Entry 1Q5I (X-ray diffraction, 2.30 A resolution); this record covers chain A.

# Chain A
Protein: Bacteriorhodopsin
Organism: Halobacterium salinarum
Reference sequence: P02945 (BACR_HALN1); residues 1-249 here correspond to UniProt positions 14-262 (UniProt number = residue number + 13)
Chain sequence (249 residues; each row starts with the number of its first residue):
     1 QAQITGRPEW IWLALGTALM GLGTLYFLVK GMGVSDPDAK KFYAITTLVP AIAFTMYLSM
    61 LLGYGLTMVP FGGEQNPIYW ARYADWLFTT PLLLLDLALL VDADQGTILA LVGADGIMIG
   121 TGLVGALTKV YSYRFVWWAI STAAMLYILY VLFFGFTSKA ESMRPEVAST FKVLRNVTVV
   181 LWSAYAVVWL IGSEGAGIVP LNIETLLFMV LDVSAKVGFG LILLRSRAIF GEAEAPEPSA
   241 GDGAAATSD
Disordered / not traced: 1-4, 232-249
Covalent attachments: retinal (RET) linked to Lys216
Differences from the reference sequence: engineered mutation Ala186 (Pro199 in P02945)
Small-molecule neighbours: retinal (RET): Tyr83, Trp86, Thr89, Thr90, Leu93, Met118, Ile119, Gly122, Trp138, Ser141, Thr142, Met145, Trp182, Tyr185, Ala186, Trp189, Asp212, Ala215
Swiss-Prot annotation at these positions:
  - site: Asp85 (Primary proton acceptor)
  - modified residue: Gln1 (Pyrrolidone carboxylic acid), Lys216 (N6-(retinylidene)lysine)
From the paper describing this entry:
  - mutagenesis - P186A (-0.9 +/- 0.1 kcal/mol): decreased stability
  - mutagenesis - P186A: unchanged catalytic activity (proton pumping activity) (citing earlier work)
  - contacts within the chain: Trp182-Tyr185

# Summary
Retinal is covalently linked to Lys216. The paper reports that P186A reduces stability; contacts within the
chain involving Tyr185 and Trp182.
Chain A is Bacteriorhodopsin (Halobacterium salinarum); the structure, Crystal structure of bacteriorhodopsin
mutant P186A crystallized from bicelles, was determined by X-ray diffraction, deposited together with 1Q5J.
